Entry 3HEU (X-ray diffraction, 2.00 A resolution); this record covers chain A.

[Chain A]
Molecule: alpha/beta-peptide based on the GCN4-pLI side chain sequence with an (alpha-alpha-beta) backbone and a cyclic beta-residue at position 13
Chain sequence (34 residues; numbered 0 to 33; the number before each row is that of its first residue; numbering starts at 0):
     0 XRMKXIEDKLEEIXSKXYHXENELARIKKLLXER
Not modelled in the structure: 33
Modified positions: ACE (acetyl group) at position 0, B3Q ((3S)-3,6-diamino-6-oxohexanoic acid) at position 4, XCP ((1S,2S)-2-aminocyclopentanecarboxylic acid) at position 13, B3L ((3S)-3-amino-5-methylhexanoic acid) at position 16, BIL ((3R,4S)-3-amino-4-methylhexanoic acid) at position 19, BAL (beta-alanine) at position 31; Arg1, Arg25 (beta-homoarginine; HMR); Asp7 (3-aminopentanedioic acid; B3D); Glu10, Glu22 ((3s)-3-aminohexanedioic acid; B3E); Lys28 ((3s)-3,7-diaminoheptanoic acid; B3K)
Residues lining bound ligands:
  - nonaethylene glycol (2PE), molecule 1: Glu11, XCP_13, Ser14, Lys15, B3L_16, Tyr17, His18, BIL_19, Glu20
  - nonaethylene glycol (2PE), molecule 2: Tyr17, Glu20, Asn21

[Overview]
Bound to chain A: nonaethylene glycol.
Chain A is alpha/beta-peptide based on the GCN4-pLI side chain sequence with an (alpha-alpha-beta) backbone
and a cyclic beta-residue at position 13; the structure, Cyclic residues in alpha/beta-peptide helix bundles:
GCN4-pLI side chain sequence on an (alpha-alpha-beta) backbone with a ..., was determined by X-ray diffraction
(same publication as 3HET, 3HEV, 3HEW, 3HEX and 3HEY).
